Entry 4KBI (X-ray diffraction, 2.06 A resolution); this record covers chain A.

[Chain A]
Molecule: HCV Polymerase
Organism: Hepatitis C virus
Notes: EC 2.7.7.48; fragment: HCV Polymerase 1-572
UniProt: P26663 (POLG_HCVBK); residues 1-570 here correspond to UniProt positions 2420-2989 (UniProt number = residue number + 2419)
Sequence (580 residues; row label = number of the first residue in the row; numbers below 1 keep their minus sign (Met-1 is residue -1)):
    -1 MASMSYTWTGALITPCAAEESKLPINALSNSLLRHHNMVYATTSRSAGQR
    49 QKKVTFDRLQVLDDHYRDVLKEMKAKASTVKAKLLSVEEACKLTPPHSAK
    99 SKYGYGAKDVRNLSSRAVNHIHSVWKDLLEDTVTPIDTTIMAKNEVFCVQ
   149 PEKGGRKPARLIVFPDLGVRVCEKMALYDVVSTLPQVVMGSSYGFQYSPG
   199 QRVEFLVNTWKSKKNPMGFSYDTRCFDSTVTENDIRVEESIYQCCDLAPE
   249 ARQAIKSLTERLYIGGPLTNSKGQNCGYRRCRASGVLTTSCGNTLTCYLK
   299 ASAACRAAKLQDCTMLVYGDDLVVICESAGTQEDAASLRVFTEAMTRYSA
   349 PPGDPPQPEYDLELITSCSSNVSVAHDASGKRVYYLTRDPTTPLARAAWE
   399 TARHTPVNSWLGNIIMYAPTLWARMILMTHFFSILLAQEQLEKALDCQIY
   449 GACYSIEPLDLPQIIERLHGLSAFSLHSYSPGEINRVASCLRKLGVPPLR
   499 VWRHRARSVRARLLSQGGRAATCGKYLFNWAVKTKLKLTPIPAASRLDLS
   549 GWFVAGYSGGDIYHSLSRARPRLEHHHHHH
Unresolved in the structure: -1 to 0, 149-153, 541-554, 564-578
Differences from the reference sequence: expression tag (-1 to 0, 571-578); engineered mutation Gln47 (Leu2466 in P26663), Tyr101 (Phe2520 in P26663), Arg114 (Lys2533 in P26663), Tyr316 (Asn2735 in P26663)
Small-molecule neighbours: 1C0 (5-cyclopropyl-6-{[(7-fluoro-1-hydroxy-1,3-dihydro-2,1-benzoxaborol-5-yl)methyl](methylsulfonyl)amino}-2-(4-fluorophenyl)-N-methyl-1-benzofuran-3-carboxamide): Pro197, Arg200, Leu204, Leu314, Tyr316, Asp319, Val321, Leu360, Ile363, Ser365, Cys366, Ser368, Leu384, Met414, Tyr415, Gln446, Ile447, Tyr448, Gly449
Curated features (UniProtKB/Swiss-Prot):
  - binding site (Mg(2+)): Asp220, Asp318, Asp319
  - modified residue (Phosphoserine): Ser29, Ser42

[Overview]
Bound to chain A: compound 1C0. UniProt lists 3 Mg2+-binding residues.
Chain A is HCV Polymerase (Hepatitis C virus); the structure, HCV NS5B GT1B N316Y with CMPD 4, was determined
by X-ray diffraction together with 4KHR, 4KE5, 4KHM, 4KAI and 4KB7 from the same study.
